1FTK - chain A; structure by X-ray diffraction, 1.60 A resolution.

[Chain A]
Molecule: Glutamate receptor subunit 2
From: Rattus norvegicus
Notes: fragment: ligand binding core, s1s2i
Reference sequence: P19491 (GRIA2_RAT); the construct has insertions or renumbered stretches relative to UniProt, so the offset changes along the chain: 6-130 = UniProt 404-528; 136-279 = UniProt 653-796
Chain sequence (279 residues; each row starts with the number of its first residue):
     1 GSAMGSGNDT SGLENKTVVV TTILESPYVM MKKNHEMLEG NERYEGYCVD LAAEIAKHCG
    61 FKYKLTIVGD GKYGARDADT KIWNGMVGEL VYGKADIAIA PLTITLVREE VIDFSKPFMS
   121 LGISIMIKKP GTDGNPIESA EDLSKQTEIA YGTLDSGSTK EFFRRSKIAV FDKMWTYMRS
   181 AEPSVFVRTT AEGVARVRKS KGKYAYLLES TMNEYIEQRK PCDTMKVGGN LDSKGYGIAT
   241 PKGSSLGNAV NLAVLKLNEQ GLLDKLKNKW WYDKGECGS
Unresolved in the structure: 1-15, 34-36, 129-137, 278-279
Sequence notes: cloning artifact (1-5); linker (131-135)
Swiss-Prot annotation at these positions:
  - binding site (L-glutamate): P101, T103, R108, S158, T159, E209
  - site: R76 (Interaction with the cone snail toxin Con-ikot-ikot), I137 (Crucial to convey clamshell closure to channel opening), R164 (Interaction with the cone snail toxin Con-ikot-ikot), K256 (Interaction with the cone snail toxin Con-ikot-ikot)
  - glycosylation (N-linked (GlcNAc...) asparagine): N8, N15
  - modified residue (Phosphoserine): S166, S200
Disulfides: C222-C277
Small-molecule neighbours: 3-(carboxymethyl)-4-isopropenylproline (KAI): E25, Y73, P101, L102, T103, R108, L154, S156, G157, S158, T159, T190, E209, M212, Y236

[Overview]
Ligands of chain A: 3-(carboxymethyl)-4-isopropenylproline. From UniProt: 6 L-glutamate-binding residues.
Chain A is Glutamate receptor subunit 2 (Rattus norvegicus); the structure, Crystal structure of the GLUR2
ligand binding core (S1S2I) in complex with kainate at 1.6 A ..., was determined by X-ray diffraction (same
publication as 1FW0, 1FTJ, 1FTL, 1FTM and 1FTO).
